PDB entry 9ITY | electron microscopy, 4.95 A resolution (low resolution: residue-level contacts below are approximate; hydrogen-bond / salt-bridge calls are withheld) | chains H and I of the 16 polymer chains in the assembly

Chain H (and I):
Protein: ATP synthase subunit c
Source organism: Chloroflexus aurantiacus J-10-fl
Notes: chain I of this document is another copy of the same molecule, construct and numbering; everything in this record applies to it too
UniProtKB: A9WGS9 (ATPL_CHLAA); numbering as in UniProt (aligned over 1-76)
Sequence (76 residues; row label = number of the first residue in the row):
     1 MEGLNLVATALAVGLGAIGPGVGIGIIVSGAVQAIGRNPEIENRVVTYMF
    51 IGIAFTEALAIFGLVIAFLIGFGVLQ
Not modelled in the structure: 72-76
UniProt features mapped onto this chain:
  - site: Glu57 (Reversibly protonated during proton transport)

Interface between chain H and chain I:
Contacting residue pairs - 69 pairs, chain H then chain I:
  Met1(H) - Met1(I)
  Leu4(H) - Met1(I)
  Leu4(H) - Glu2(I)
  Leu4(H) - Gly3(I)
  Leu4(H) - Leu4(I)
  Leu4(H) - Val7(I)
  Asn5(H) - Leu6(I)
  Val7(H) - Val7(I)
  Ala8(H) - Leu6(I)
  Ala8(H) - Val7(I)
  Ala8(H) - Ala10(I)
  Leu11(H) - Val7(I)
  Leu11(H) - Ala10(I)
  Leu11(H) - Leu11(I)
  Ala12(H) - Ala10(I)
  Ala12(H) - Val13(I)
  Ala12(H) - Gly14(I)
  Leu15(H) - Leu11(I)
  Leu15(H) - Gly14(I)
  Leu15(H) - Leu15(I)
  Leu15(H) - Ile18(I)
  Gly16(H) - Gly14(I)
  Gly19(H) - Ile18(I)
  Gly19(H) - Gly21(I)
  Gly19(H) - Val22(I)
  Pro20(H) - Ala17(I)
  Pro20(H) - Gly21(I)
  Val22(H) - Val22(I)
  Gly23(H) - Gly21(I)
  Gly23(H) - Gly25(I)
  Ile26(H) - Val22(I)
  Ile26(H) - Gly25(I)
  Ile26(H) - Ile26(I)
  Ile26(H) - Ser29(I)
  Ile27(H) - Ile24(I)
  Ile27(H) - Gly25(I)
  Ile27(H) - Val28(I)
  Ile27(H) - Ser29(I)
  Gly30(H) - Ser29(I)
  Gly30(H) - Gln33(I)
  Ala31(H) - Val32(I)
  Gln33(H) - Gln33(I)
  Ala34(H) - Val32(I)
  Ala34(H) - Gln33(I)
  Arg37(H) - Gln33(I)
  Arg37(H) - Arg37(I)
  Asn38(H) - Gly36(I)
  Ile41(H) - Gly36(I)
  Ile41(H) - Pro39(I)
  Arg44(H) - Glu42(I)
  Val45(H) - Val32(I)
  Val45(H) - Ile35(I)
  Tyr48(H) - Val32(I)
  Tyr48(H) - Ile35(I)
  Tyr48(H) - Glu42(I)
  Tyr48(H) - Val46(I)
  Tyr48(H) - Met49(I)
  Ile51(H) - Phe50(I)
  Phe55(H) - Ile24(I)
  Phe55(H) - Phe50(I)
  Phe55(H) - Ile53(I)
  Thr56(H) - Gly21(I)
  Thr56(H) - Ile24(I)
  Leu59(H) - Ile24(I)
  Leu59(H) - Glu57(I)
  Leu59(H) - Ala60(I)
  Phe62(H) - Leu64(I)
  Gly63(H) - Val13(I)
  Ile66(H) - Phe68(I)
Other interface residues (no listed pair), chain H (34 interface residues in all): Ile18, Gly52

In short:
Chain H and chain I form an interface of 34 and 35 residues respectively.
Both chains are ATP synthase subunit c (Chloroflexus aurantiacus J-10-fl). Entry 9ITY (Chloroflexus
aurantiacus ADP-bound ATP synthase, state 2, focused refinement of FO and peripheral stalk) was determined by
electron microscopy, deposited together with 9ITJ, 9ITK, 9ITL, 9ITM, 9ITN, 9ITO and 11 further entries.
